3UJO - chains B and D of the 4 polymer chains in the assembly; structure by X-ray diffraction, 2.00 A resolution.

== Chain B (and D) ==
Protein: Legume lectin
Organism: Dolichos lablab
Notes: chain D of this document is another copy of the same molecule, construct and numbering; everything in this record applies to it too
Amino-acid sequence (281 residues; each row starts with the number of its first residue):
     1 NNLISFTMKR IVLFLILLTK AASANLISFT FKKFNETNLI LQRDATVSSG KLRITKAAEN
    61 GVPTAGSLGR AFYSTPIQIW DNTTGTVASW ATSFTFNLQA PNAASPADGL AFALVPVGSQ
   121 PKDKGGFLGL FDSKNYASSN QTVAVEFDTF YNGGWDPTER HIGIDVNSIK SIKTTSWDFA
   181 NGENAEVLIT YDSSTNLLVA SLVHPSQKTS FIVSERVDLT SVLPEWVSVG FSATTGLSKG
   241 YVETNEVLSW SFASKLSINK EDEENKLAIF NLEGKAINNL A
Not modelled in the structure: 1-23, 277-281 (chain D: 1-23, 261-263, 277-281)
Bound ions: Mn2+: Glu146, Asp148, Asp156, His161; Ca2+: Asp148, Phe150, Asn152, Asp156
Ligand contacts:
  - adenine (ADE), molecule 1: Leu188, Ile189, Thr190, Val199, Ala200, Ser201, Ile212
  - adenine (ADE), molecule 2: Leu188, Ser201, Val203
  - beta-D-galactopyranose (GAL): Ala107, Asp108, Gly125, Gly126, Phe150, Asn152, Thr235, Gly236, Leu237, Ser238, Tyr241

== Interface between chain B and chain D ==
Pairs across the interface - 128 pairs, chain B then chain D:
  Phe29(B) - Lys266(D)
  Thr30(B) - Lys266(D)
  Lys32(B) - Glu264(D)
  Ser89(B) - Leu272(D)
  Trp90(B) - Leu272(D)  hydrophobic
  Ala91(B) - Ala268(D)
  Ala91(B) - Asn271(D)
  Ala91(B) - Leu272(D)
  Lys173(B) - Lys208(D)  hydrogen bond (side chain-backbone)
  Glu186(B) - Asp192(D)
  Glu186(B) - Glu264(D)
  Leu188(B) - Leu188(D)  hydrophobic
  Leu188(B) - Leu267(D)  hydrophobic
  Leu188(B) - Asn271(D)
  Thr190(B) - Asn271(D)
  Thr195(B) - Pro205(D)
  Leu197(B) - Val203(D)  hydrophobic
  Leu197(B) - Pro205(D)  hydrophobic
  Leu197(B) - Lys208(D)
  Val203(B) - Leu197(D)  hydrophobic
  Pro205(B) - Thr195(D)
  Pro205(B) - Leu197(D)  hydrophobic
  Lys208(B) - Lys173(D)  hydrogen bond (backbone-side chain)
  Lys208(B) - Leu197(D)
  Lys208(B) - Ser214(D)  hydrogen bond (backbone-side chain)
  Lys208(B) - Glu215(D)
  Lys208(B) - Arg216(D)
  Thr209(B) - Ser214(D)
  Ser210(B) - Ile212(D)
  Ser210(B) - Val213(D)
  Ser210(B) - Ser214(D)  hydrogen bond
  Phe211(B) - Ile212(D)
  Ile212(B) - Ser201(D)
  Ile212(B) - Ser210(D)
  Ile212(B) - Phe211(D)
  Ile212(B) - Ile212(D)  hydrophobic
  Val213(B) - Ser210(D)
  Ser214(B) - Lys208(D)  hydrogen bond (side chain-backbone)
  Ser214(B) - Thr209(D)
  Ser214(B) - Ser210(D)  hydrogen bond
  Glu215(B) - Lys208(D)
  Arg216(B) - Pro205(D)  hydrogen bond (side chain-backbone)
  Arg216(B) - Lys208(D)
  Ser251(B) - Lys266(D)  hydrogen bond
  Ser251(B) - Ala268(D)
  Phe252(B) - Lys266(D)  hydrogen bond (backbone-side chain)
  Phe252(B) - Ala268(D)
  Ala253(B) - Lys266(D)
  Ala253(B) - Ala268(D)
  Ala253(B) - Ile269(D)
  Ala253(B) - Leu272(D)
  Glu263(B) - Ala276(D)
  Glu264(B) - Lys32(D)  hydrogen bond (backbone-side chain)
  Glu264(B) - Glu186(D)
  Glu264(B) - Leu272(D)
  Glu264(B) - Lys275(D)
  Glu264(B) - Ala276(D)  hydrogen bond (backbone-backbone)
  Asn265(B) - Ala268(D)  hydrogen bond (side chain-backbone)
  Asn265(B) - Ile269(D)
  Asn265(B) - Phe270(D)
  Asn265(B) - Asn271(D)  hydrogen bond
  Asn265(B) - Leu272(D)  hydrogen bond (side chain-backbone)
  Asn265(B) - Glu273(D)  hydrogen bond (side chain-backbone)
  Asn265(B) - Gly274(D)
  Asn265(B) - Lys275(D)  hydrogen bond (backbone-backbone)
  Asn265(B) - Ala276(D)  hydrogen bond (backbone-backbone)
  Lys266(B) - Ser28(D)  hydrogen bond
  Lys266(B) - Phe29(D)
  Lys266(B) - Thr30(D)
  Lys266(B) - Ser251(D)  hydrogen bond
  Lys266(B) - Phe252(D)  hydrogen bond (side chain-backbone)
  Lys266(B) - Ile269(D)
  Lys266(B) - Phe270(D)  hydrogen bond (backbone-backbone)
  Lys266(B) - Asn271(D)  hydrogen bond (backbone-backbone)
  Lys266(B) - Leu272(D)  hydrogen bond (backbone-backbone)
  Lys266(B) - Glu273(D)  hydrogen bond (backbone-backbone)
  Lys266(B) - Gly274(D)
  Lys266(B) - Lys275(D)
  Lys266(B) - Ala276(D)
  Leu267(B) - Leu188(D)  hydrophobic
  Leu267(B) - Lys266(D)
  Leu267(B) - Leu267(D)
  Leu267(B) - Phe270(D)  hydrogen bond (backbone-backbone)
  Leu267(B) - Asn271(D)  hydrogen bond (backbone-backbone)
  Leu267(B) - Leu272(D)
  Leu267(B) - Lys275(D)
  Ala268(B) - Ala91(D)
  Ala268(B) - Ser251(D)
  Ala268(B) - Phe252(D)  hydrophobic
  Ala268(B) - Asn265(D)  hydrogen bond (backbone-side chain)
  Ala268(B) - Phe270(D)  hydrogen bond (backbone-backbone)
  Ala268(B) - Asn271(D)
  Ile269(B) - Ala253(D)  hydrophobic
  Ile269(B) - Asn265(D)
  Ile269(B) - Lys266(D)
  Ile269(B) - Phe270(D)
  Phe270(B) - Asn265(D)
  Phe270(B) - Lys266(D)  hydrogen bond (backbone-backbone)
  Phe270(B) - Leu267(D)  hydrogen bond (backbone-backbone)
  Phe270(B) - Ala268(D)
  Phe270(B) - Ile269(D)
  Phe270(B) - Phe270(D)
  Phe270(B) - Asn271(D)
  Asn271(B) - Ala91(D)
  Asn271(B) - Thr190(D)
  Asn271(B) - Glu264(D)
  Asn271(B) - Asn265(D)  hydrogen bond (backbone-backbone)
  Asn271(B) - Lys266(D)  hydrogen bond (backbone-backbone)
  Asn271(B) - Leu267(D)
  Asn271(B) - Ala268(D)
  Leu272(B) - Ser89(D)
  Leu272(B) - Ala253(D)
  Leu272(B) - Ser254(D)
  Leu272(B) - Lys255(D)
  Leu272(B) - Glu264(D)
  Leu272(B) - Asn265(D)  hydrogen bond (backbone-side chain)
  Leu272(B) - Lys266(D)
  Glu273(B) - Asn265(D)  hydrogen bond (backbone-side chain)
  Glu273(B) - Lys266(D)
  Gly274(B) - Asn265(D)
  Gly274(B) - Lys266(D)
  Lys275(B) - Glu264(D)
  Lys275(B) - Asn265(D)  hydrogen bond (backbone-backbone)
  Lys275(B) - Lys266(D)
  Ala276(B) - Lys255(D)
  Ala276(B) - Glu264(D)  hydrogen bond (backbone-backbone)
  Ala276(B) - Asn265(D)  hydrogen bond (backbone-backbone)
  Ala276(B) - Lys266(D)
Also at the interface, not in a pair above, chain B (47 interface residues in all): Ser28, Thr92, Ser93, Val199, Ser201, Ser254, Lys255
Also at the interface, not in a pair above, chain D (47 interface residues in all): Trp90, Ser93, Val199, Ser206

== In short ==
Chain B and chain D each contribute 47 residues to their interface; the contacts include 37 hydrogen bonds.
Polar pairs include Lys173(B)-Lys208(D), Lys208(B)-Ser214(D) and Ser210(B)-Ser214(D). Ligands of chain B:
adenine and beta-D-galactopyranose. Glu146(B), Asp148(B), Asp156(B) and His161(B) coordinate Mn2+.
Both chains are Legume lectin (Dolichos lablab). Entry 3UJO (Galactose-specific seed lectin from Dolichos
lablab in complex with adenine and galactose) was determined by X-ray diffraction, deposited together with
3UJQ, 3UK9 and 3UL2.
